Entry 8TJE (electron microscopy, 3.40 A resolution); this record covers chains A and D of the 4 polymer chains in the assembly.

# Chain A
Name: Major capsid protein
From: Tenebrio molitor
Amino-acid sequence (429 residues; each row starts with the number of its first residue):
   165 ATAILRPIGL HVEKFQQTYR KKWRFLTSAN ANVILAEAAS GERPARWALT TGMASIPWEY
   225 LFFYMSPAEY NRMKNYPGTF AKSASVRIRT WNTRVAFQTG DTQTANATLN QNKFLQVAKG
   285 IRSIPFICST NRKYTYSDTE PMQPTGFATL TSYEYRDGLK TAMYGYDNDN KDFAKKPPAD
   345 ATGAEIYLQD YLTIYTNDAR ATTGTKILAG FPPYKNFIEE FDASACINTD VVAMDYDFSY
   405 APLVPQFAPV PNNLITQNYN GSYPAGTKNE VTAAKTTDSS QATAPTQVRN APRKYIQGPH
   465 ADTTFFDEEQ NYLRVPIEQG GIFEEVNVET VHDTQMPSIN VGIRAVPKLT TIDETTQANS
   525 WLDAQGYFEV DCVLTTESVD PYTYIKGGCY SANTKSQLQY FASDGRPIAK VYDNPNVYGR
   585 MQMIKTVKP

# Chain D
Molecule: 5-nt DNA strand
From: Tenebrio molitor
Sequence (5 nucleotides; numbered 836 to 840; the number before each row is that of its first residue):
   836 TCGAA

# Chain A / chain D interface
Residue-residue contacts - 15 pairs, chain A then chain D:
  Asp401(A) - DG838(D)  sugar contact
  Asp401(A) - DA839(D)  phosphate contact
  Phe402(A) - DG838(D)  sugar contact
  Ser403(A) - DC837(D)  hydrogen bond to the phosphate
  Ser403(A) - DG838(D)  hydrogen bond to the phosphate
  Tyr404(A) - DC837(D)  stacking on the base
  Phe487(A) - DC837(D)  hydrogen bond to the base
  Glu488(A) - DC837(D)  base contact
  Glu489(A) - DC837(D)  base contact
  Glu493(A) - DC837(D)  hydrogen bond to the base
  Thr494(A) - DT836(D)  phosphate contact
  Thr494(A) - DC837(D)  base contact
  Val495(A) - DC837(D)  base contact
  His496(A) - DC837(D)  sugar contact
  His496(A) - DG838(D)  salt bridge to the phosphate
Other interface residues (no listed pair), chain A (12 interface residues in all): Gly485

# Summary
Chain A and chain D form an interface of 12 and 4 residues respectively, with 4 hydrogen bonds, 1 salt bridge
and 1 aromatic stacking contact. Polar pairs include Phe487(A)-DC837(D), Glu493(A)-DC837(D) and
Ser403(A)-DC837(D).
Chain A is Major capsid protein and chain D is a 5-nt DNA strand, both from Tenebrio molitor; the structure,
Zophobas morio black wasting virus strain OR-molitor virion structure, was determined by electron microscopy
(same publication as 8T9X, 8T9C, 8T9E and 8TA7).
